4ASU - chains H and I of the 9 polymer chains in the assembly; structure by X-ray diffraction, 2.60 A resolution.

Chain H:
Name: ATP synthase subunit delta, mitochondrial
Source organism: Bos taurus
Reference sequence: P05630 (ATPD_BOVIN); residues 1-146 here correspond to UniProt positions 23-168 (UniProt number = residue number + 22)
Chain sequence (146 residues; numbered 1 to 146; the number before each row is that of its first residue):
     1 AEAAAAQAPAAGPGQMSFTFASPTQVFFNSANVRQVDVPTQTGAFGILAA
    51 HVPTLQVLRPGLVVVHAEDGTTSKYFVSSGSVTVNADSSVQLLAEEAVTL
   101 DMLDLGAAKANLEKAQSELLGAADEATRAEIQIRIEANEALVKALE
Not modelled in the structure: 1-17, 101-146
Swiss-Prot annotation at these positions:
  - modified residue (N6-acetyllysine): Lys114, Lys143

Chain I:
Name: ATP synthase subunit epsilon, mitochondrial
Source organism: Bos taurus
Reference sequence: P05632 (ATP5E_BOVIN); residues 1-50 here correspond to UniProt positions 2-51 (UniProt number = residue number + 1)
Chain sequence (50 residues; row label = number of the first residue in the row):
     1 VAYWRQAGLSYIRYSQICAKAVRDALKTEFKANAMKTSGSTIKIVKVKKE
Not modelled in the structure: 1-9, 26-40, 48-50
Swiss-Prot annotation at these positions:
  - modified residue (N6-acetyllysine): Lys20, Lys31, Lys36, Lys43

How chain H and chain I interact:
Residue-residue contacts (17; chain H residue first):
  Gln41(H) with Tyr14(I)
  Val57(H) with Tyr11(I), hydrophobic
  Leu58(H) with Tyr11(I), hydrogen bond (backbone-side chain)
  Arg59(H) with Tyr14(I)
  Pro60(H) with Tyr14(I); Cys18(I), hydrophobic
  Phe76(H) with Val22(I), hydrophobic
  Ser78(H) with Cys18(I); Val22(I)
  Ser79(H) with Tyr11(I); Ser15(I), hydrogen bond
  Gly80(H) with Tyr11(I), hydrogen bond (backbone-side chain)
  Glu95(H) with Ser15(I), hydrogen bond; Gln16(I); Ala19(I)
  Glu96(H) with Val22(I); Arg23(I), salt bridge

In short:
Chain H and chain I form an interface of 11 and 8 residues respectively; the contacts include 4 hydrogen bonds
and 1 salt bridge. Polar pairs include Glu96(H)-Arg23(I), Leu58(H)-Tyr11(I) and Ser79(H)-Ser15(I).
Chain H is ATP synthase subunit delta, mitochondrial and chain I is ATP synthase subunit epsilon,
mitochondrial, both from Bos taurus; the structure, F1-ATPase in which all three catalytic sites contain bound
nucleotide, with magnesium ion released in the ..., was determined by X-ray diffraction.
